Entry 7AFK (electron microscopy, 4.90 A resolution (low resolution: residue-level contacts below are approximate; hydrogen-bond / salt-bridge calls are withheld)); this record covers chains 1 and M of the 9 polymer chains in the assembly.

[Chain 1]
Molecule: 16SrRNA (head domain of the 30S ribosome)
From: Escherichia coli
Sequence (1541 nucleotides; numbered 1 to 1541; the number before each row is that of its first residue):
     1 AAAUUGAAGA GUUUGAUCAU GGCUCAGAUU GAACGCUGGC GGCAGGCCUA ACACAUGCAA
    61 GUCGAACGGU AACAGGAAGA AGCUUGCUUC UUUGCUGACG AGUGGCGGAC GGGUGAGUAA
   121 UGUCUGGGAA ACUGCCUGAU GGAGGGGGAU AACUACUGGA AACGGUAGCU AAUACCGCAU
   181 AACGUCGCAA GACCAAAGAG GGGGACCUUC GGGCCUCUUG CCAUCGGAUG UGCCCAGAUG
   241 GGAUUAGCUA GUAGGUGGGG UAACGGCUCA CCUAGGCGAC GAUCCCUAGC UGGUCUGAGA
   301 GGAUGACCAG CCACACUGGA ACUGAGACAC GGUCCAGACU CCUACGGGAG GCAGCAGUGG
   361 GGAAUAUUGC ACAAUGGGCG CAAGCCUGAU GCAGCCAUGC CGCGUGUAUG AAGAAGGCCU
   421 UCGGGUUGUA AAGUACUUUC AGCGGGGAGG AAGGGAGUAA AGUUAAUACC UUUGCUCAUU
   481 GACGUUACCC GCAGAAGAAG CACCGGCUAA CUCCGUGCCA GCAGCCXCGG UAAUACGGAG
   541 GGUGCAAGCG UUAAUCGGAA UUACUGGGCG UAAAGCGCAC GCAGGCGGUU UGUUAAGUCA
   601 GAUGUGAAAU CCCCGGGCUC AACCUGGGAA CUGCAUCUGA UACUGGCAAG CUUGAGUCUC
   661 GUAGAGGGGG GUAGAAUUCC AGGUGUAGCG GUGAAAUGCG UAGAGAUCUG GAGGAAUACC
   721 GGUGGCGAAG GCGGCCCCCU GGACGAAGAC UGACGCUCAG GUGCGAAAGC GUGGGGAGCA
   781 AACAGGAUUA GAUACCCUGG UAGUCCACGC CGUAAACGAU GUCGACUUGG AGGUUGUGCC
   841 CUUGAGGCGU GGCUUCCGGA GCUAACGCGU UAAGUCGACC GCCUGGGGAG UACGGCCGCA
   901 AGGUUAAAAC UCAAAUGAAU UGACGGGGGC CCGCACAAGC GGUGGAGCAU GUGGUUUAAU
   961 UCGAUGXAAC GCGAAGAACC UUACCUGGUC UUGACAUCCA CGGAAGUUUU CAGAGAUGAG
  1021 AAUGUGCCUU CGGGAACCGU GAGACAGGUG CUGCAUGGCU GUCGUCAGCU CGUGUUGUGA
  1081 AAUGUUGGGU UAAGUCCCGC AACGAGCGCA ACCCUUAUCC UUUGUUGCCA GCGGUCCGGC
  1141 CGGGAACUCA AAGGAGACUG CCAGUGAUAA ACUGGAGGAA GGUGGGGAUG ACGUCAAGUC
  1201 AUCAUGGCCC UUACGACCAG GGCUACACAC GUGCUACAAU GGCGCAUACA AAGAGAAGCG
  1261 ACCUCGCGAG AGCAAGCGGA CCUCAUAAAG UGCGUCGUAG UCCGGAUUGG AGUCUGCAAC
  1321 UCGACUCCAU GAAGUCGGAA UCGCUAGUAA UCGUGGAUCA GAAUGCCACG GUGAAUACGU
  1381 UCCCGGCCUU GUACACACCG CCCGUXACAC CAUGGGAGUG GGUUGCAAAA GAAGUAGGUA
  1441 GCUUAACCUU CGGGAGGGCG CUUACCACUU UGUGAUUCAU GACUGGGGUG AAGUCGUAAC
  1501 AAGGUAACCG UAGGGGAACC UGCGGUUGGA UCACCUCCUU A
Unresolved in the structure: 1-930, 1387-1541
Modified residues: PSU (pseudouridine-5'-monophosphate) at position 516, G7M (N7-methyl-guanosine-5'-monophosphate) at position 527, 2MG (2N-methylguanosine-5'-monophosphate) at position 966, 5MC (5-methylcytidine-5'-monophosphate) at position 967, 2MG (2N-methylguanosine-5'-monophosphate) at position 1207, 4OC (4n,o2'-methylcytidine-5'-monophosphate) at position 1401, 5MC (5-methylcytidine-5'-monophosphate) at position 1406, UR3 (3-methyluridine-5'-monophoshate) at position 1497, 2MG (2N-methylguanosine-5'-monophosphate) at position 1515, MA6 (6N-dimethyladenosine-5'-monophoshate) at position 1517, MA6 (6N-dimethyladenosine-5'-monophoshate) at position 1518
Bound ions: Mg2+ site 1: U952, G953; Mg2+ site 2: U965, G1198, U1199; Mg2+ site 3 near C980 (its only coordinating residue here); Mg2+ site 4 near C1051 (its only coordinating residue here); Mg2+ site 5: U1065, C1109, A1110; Mg2+ site 6 near G1068 (its only coordinating residue here); Mg2+ site 7 near G1198 (its only coordinating residue here); Mg2+ site 8 near U1224 (its only coordinating residue here); Mg2+ site 9: G1242, C1303

[Chain M]
Molecule: 30S ribosomal protein S13
From: Escherichia coli
UniProt: C3SR52 (C3SR52_ECOLX); residue numbers follow UniProt; this construct covers 1-118
Amino-acid sequence (118 residues; each row starts with the number of its first residue):
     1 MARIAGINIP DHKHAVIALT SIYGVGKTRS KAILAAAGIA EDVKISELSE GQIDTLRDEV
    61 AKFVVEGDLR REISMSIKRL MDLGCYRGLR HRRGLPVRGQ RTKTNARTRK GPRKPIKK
Unresolved in the structure: 1, 116-118

[Chain 1 / chain M interface]
Contacting residue pairs (80):
  G947(1) - Arg107(M)
  G947(1) - Thr108(M)
  C948(1) - Asn105(M)
  C948(1) - Ala106(M)
  C948(1) - Arg107(M)
  C948(1) - Thr108(M)
  A949(1) - Gln100(M)
  A949(1) - Arg101(M)
  A949(1) - Asn105(M)
  U950(1) - Arg101(M)
  U950(1) - Thr104(M)
  U950(1) - Asn105(M)
  G951(1) - Arg101(M)
  U952(1) - Lys103(M)
  G953(1) - Lys103(M)
  G954(1) - Lys103(M)
  A1225(1) - Thr102(M)
  A1225(1) - Lys103(M)
  C1226(1) - Arg90(M)
  C1226(1) - Arg93(M)
  C1226(1) - Leu95(M)
  C1226(1) - Thr102(M)
  C1226(1) - Lys103(M)
  A1227(1) - Arg93(M)
  A1227(1) - Lys110(M)
  A1227(1) - Lys114(M)
  A1227(1) - Pro115(M)
  C1228(1) - Lys103(M)
  C1228(1) - Arg107(M)
  C1228(1) - Lys110(M)
  C1228(1) - Lys114(M)
  C1228(1) - Pro115(M)
  A1229(1) - Lys103(M)
  A1229(1) - Thr104(M)
  A1229(1) - Arg113(M)
  A1229(1) - Lys114(M)
  A1229(1) - Pro115(M)
  C1230(1) - Thr104(M)
  U1295(1) - His14(M)
  U1295(1) - Asp42(M)
  C1296(1) - His14(M)
  C1302(1) - His14(M)
  C1302(1) - Ile17(M)
  A1306(1) - Thr108(M)
  U1307(1) - Gln100(M)
  U1307(1) - Thr108(M)
  U1307(1) - Arg109(M)
  U1308(1) - Ile77(M)
  U1308(1) - His91(M)
  U1308(1) - Pro96(M)
  U1308(1) - Val97(M)
  U1308(1) - Arg98(M)
  U1308(1) - Gln100(M)
  U1308(1) - Arg109(M)
  G1309(1) - Ser76(M)
  G1309(1) - Ile77(M)
  G1309(1) - Arg87(M)
  G1309(1) - His91(M)
  G1309(1) - Arg98(M)
  G1310(1) - Ser76(M)
  G1310(1) - Arg79(M)
  G1310(1) - Arg87(M)
  C1320(1) - Tyr86(M)
  U1321(1) - Tyr86(M)
  C1322(1) - Tyr86(M)
  C1322(1) - Gly99(M)
  C1328(1) - Thr28(M)
  C1328(1) - Arg29(M)
  A1329(1) - Gly24(M)
  A1329(1) - Val25(M)
  A1329(1) - Gly26(M)
  A1329(1) - Lys27(M)
  A1329(1) - Thr28(M)
  A1329(1) - Arg29(M)
  U1330(1) - Ile22(M)
  U1330(1) - Tyr23(M)
  U1330(1) - Gly24(M)
  U1330(1) - Val25(M)
  U1330(1) - Gly26(M)
  G1331(1) - Tyr23(M)
Other interface residues (no listed pair), chain 1 (33 interface residues in all): U1224, G1323, C1327, A1332
Other interface residues (no listed pair), chain M (42 interface residues in all): Thr20, Leu69, Ile73, Leu80

[Summary]
33 residues of chain 1 face 42 of chain M across their interface. U952(1) and G953(1) form the Mg2+ site 1.
U965(1), G1198(1) and U1199(1) form the Mg2+ site 2.
Here chain 1 is 16SrRNA (head domain of the 30S ribosome) and chain M is 30S ribosomal protein S13, both from
Escherichia coli. Entry 7AFK (Bacterial 30S ribosomal subunit assembly complex state D (head domain)) was
determined by electron microscopy (same publication as 7AF3, 7AF5, 7AF8, 7AFA, 7AFD, 7AFH and 17 further
entries).
